1T6G - chains A and C; structure by X-ray diffraction, 1.80 A resolution.

[Chain A]
Molecule: xylanase inhibitor
Source organism: Triticum aestivum
Notes: EC 3.2.1.8
UniProtKB: Q8H0K8 (Q8H0K8_WHEAT); residues 1-381 here correspond to UniProt positions 22-402 (UniProt number = residue number + 21)
Chain sequence (381 residues; row label = number of the first residue in the row):
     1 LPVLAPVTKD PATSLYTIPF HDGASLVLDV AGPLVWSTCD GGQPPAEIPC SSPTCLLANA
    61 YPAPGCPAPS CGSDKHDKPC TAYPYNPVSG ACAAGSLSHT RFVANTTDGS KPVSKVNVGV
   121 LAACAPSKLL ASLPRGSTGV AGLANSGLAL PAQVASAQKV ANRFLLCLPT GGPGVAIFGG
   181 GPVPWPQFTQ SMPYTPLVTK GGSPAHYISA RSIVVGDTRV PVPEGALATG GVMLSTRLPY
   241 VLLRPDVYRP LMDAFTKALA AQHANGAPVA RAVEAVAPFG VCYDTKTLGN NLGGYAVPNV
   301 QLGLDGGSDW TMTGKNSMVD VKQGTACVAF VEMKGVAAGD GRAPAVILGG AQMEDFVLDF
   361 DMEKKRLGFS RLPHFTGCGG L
Disordered / not traced: 69-78, 263-265
Disulfide bonds: C39-C124, C55-C80, C66-C92, C167-C378, C282-C327

[Chain C]
Molecule: Endo-1,4-beta-xylanase I
Source organism: Aspergillus niger
Notes: EC 3.2.1.8
UniProtKB: P55329 (XYN1_ASPNG); residues 1-184 here correspond to UniProt positions 28-211 (UniProt number = residue number + 27)
Chain sequence (184 residues; numbered 1 to 184; the number before each row is that of its first residue):
     1 SAGINYVQNY NGNLGDFTYD ESAGTFSMYW EDGVSSDFVV GLGWTTGSSN AITYSAEYSA
    61 SGSSSYLAVY GWVNYPQAEY YIVEDYGDYN PCSSATSLGT VYSDGSTYQV CTDTRTNEPS
   121 ITGTSTFTQY FSVRESTRTS GTVTVANHFN FWAQHGFGNS DFNYQVMAVE AWSGAGSASV
   181 TISS
Disordered / not traced: 1, 184
Disulfide bonds: C92-C111
Sequence notes: engineered mutation N50 (Lys77 in P55329)
UniProt features mapped onto this chain:
  - active site: E79 (Nucleophile), E170 (Proton donor)

[How chain A and chain C interact]
Residue-residue contacts - 47 pairs, chain A then chain C:
  T170(A) with T116(C), hydrogen bond (side chain-backbone); N117(C), hydrogen bond (side chain-backbone); E118(C), hydrogen bond
  G171(A) with T116(C); N117(C)
  Q187(A) with S64(C); Y89(C); S94(C); W172(C), hydrogen bond (backbone-side chain)
  F188(A) with W172(C)
  Q190(A) with S64(C), hydrogen bond; D88(C), hydrogen bond
  S191(A) with S173(C), hydrogen bond
  N290(A) with S120(C), hydrogen bond (side chain-backbone); I121(C); T122(C); G123(C), hydrogen bond (side chain-backbone)
  N291(A) with Y10(C)
  L292(A) with Y10(C), hydrophobic; V39(C), hydrophobic; Y70(C); P119(C); Y164(C)
  G293(A) with Y10(C), hydrogen bond (backbone-side chain); P119(C)
  G294(A) with P119(C)
  K315(A) with E118(C), salt bridge; P119(C)
  D320(A) with T124(C)
  D355(A) with E118(C)
  P373(A) with D37(C); W172(C), hydrophobic
  H374(A) with D37(C), salt bridge; V39(C); Y70(C); E79(C), salt bridge; Y81(C); R115(C), hydrogen bond (backbone-side chain); E170(C), salt bridge
  F375(A) with Y66(C); Y81(C); R115(C), hydrogen bond (backbone-side chain); Q129(C), hydrogen bond (backbone-side chain); E170(C); W172(C), hydrophobic
  T376(A) with R115(C), hydrogen bond (backbone-side chain)
  G377(A) with R115(C)
Other interface residues (no listed pair), chain A (24 interface residues in all): G172, D217, N299, T311, T313
Other interface residues (no listed pair), chain C (31 interface residues in all): Q8, N11, N13, S36, W72

[In short]
Chain A and chain C form an interface of 24 and 31 residues respectively, with 14 hydrogen bonds and 4 salt
bridges. Polar pairs include K315(A)-E118(C), H374(A)-D37(C) and H374(A)-E79(C). UniProt lists active-site
residues E79(C) and E170(C) on chain C.
Here chain A is xylanase inhibitor (Triticum aestivum) and chain C is Endo-1,4-beta-xylanase I (Aspergillus
niger). Entry 1T6G (Crystal structure of the Triticum aestivum xylanase inhibitor-I in complex with
aspergillus niger xylanase-I) was determined by X-ray diffraction together with 1T6E from the same study.
